9PBV - chains J and K of the 12 polymer chains in the assembly; structure by electron microscopy, 3.91 A resolution.

[Chain J (and K)]
Name: Alpha-soluble NSF attachment protein
Organism: Rattus norvegicus
Notes: chain K of this document is another copy of the same molecule, construct and numbering; everything in this record applies to it too
UniProtKB: P54921 (SNAA_RAT); residues 1-295 here = UniProt positions 1-295
Chain sequence (296 residues; row label = number of the first residue in the row; numbering starts at 0):
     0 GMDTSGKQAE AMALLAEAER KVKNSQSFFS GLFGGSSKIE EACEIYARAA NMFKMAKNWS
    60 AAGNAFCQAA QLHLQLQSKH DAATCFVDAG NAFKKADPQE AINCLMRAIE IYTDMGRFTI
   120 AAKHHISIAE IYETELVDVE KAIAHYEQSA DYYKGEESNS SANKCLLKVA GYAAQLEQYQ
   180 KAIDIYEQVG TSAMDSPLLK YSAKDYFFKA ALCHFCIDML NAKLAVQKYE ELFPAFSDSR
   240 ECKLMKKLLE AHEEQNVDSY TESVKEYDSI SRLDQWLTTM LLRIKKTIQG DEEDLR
Not modelled in the structure: 25-37, 289-295 (chain K: 24-35, 287-295)
Construct notes: expression tag (0)

[Interface between chain J and chain K]
Pairs across the interface - 11 pairs, chain J then chain K:
  Arg47(J) - Asp113(K)  hydrogen bond (side chain-backbone)
  Arg47(J) - Met114(K)  hydrogen bond
  Asn50(J) - Gly115(K)
  Lys53(J) - Phe117(K)
  Met54(J) - Phe117(K)  hydrophobic
  Met54(J) - Tyr151(K)
  Lys56(J) - Asp150(K)
  Asn90(J) - Glu156(K)
  Lys94(J) - Glu156(K)  salt bridge
  Arg271(J) - Pro233(K)
  Arg271(J) - Ala234(K)
Interface residues without a listed pair, chain J (9 interface residues in all): Met51
Interface residues without a listed pair, chain K (11 interface residues in all): Gly154, Glu155

[Summary]
9 residues of chain J and 11 residues of chain K are in contact, with 2 hydrogen bonds and 1 salt bridge.
Polar pairs include Lys94(J)-Glu156(K), Arg47(J)-Asp113(K) and Arg47(J)-Met114(K).
Both chains are Alpha-soluble NSF attachment protein (Rattus norvegicus). Entry 9PBV (21bin20S complex
(NSF-alphaSNAP-2:1 syntaxin-1a:SNAP-25), non-hydrolyzing, class 11) was determined by electron microscopy,
deposited together with 9OJR, 9OJU, 9OJZ, 9OK3, 9OK5, 9OKC and 17 further entries.
